PDB entry 1X1S | X-ray diffraction, 2.20 A resolution | chain A

[Chain A]
Molecule: Ras-related protein M-Ras
Organism: Mus musculus
UniProtKB: O08989 (RASM_MOUSE); numbering as in UniProt (aligned over 1-178)
Chain sequence (178 residues; numbered 1 to 178; the number before each row is that of its first residue):
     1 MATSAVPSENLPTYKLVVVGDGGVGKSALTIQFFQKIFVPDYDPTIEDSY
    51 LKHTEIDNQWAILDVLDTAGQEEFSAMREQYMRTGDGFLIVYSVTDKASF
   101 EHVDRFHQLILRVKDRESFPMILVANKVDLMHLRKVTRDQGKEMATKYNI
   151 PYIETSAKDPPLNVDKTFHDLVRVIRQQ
Unresolved in the structure: 1-10, 69-73
Ion coordination: Mg2+: S27 (together with GMP-PNP)
Ligand contacts: GMP-PNP (GNP; phosphoaminophosphonic acid-guanylate ester): D21, G22, G23, V24, G25, K26, S27, A28, F38, V39, P40, D41, Y42, D43, N126, K127, D129, L130, S156, A157, K158

[In short]
Ligands of chain A: GMP-PNP.
Chain A is Ras-related protein M-Ras (Mus musculus); the structure, Crystal structure of M-Ras in complex with
GppNHp, was determined by X-ray diffraction, deposited together with 1X1R.
